4AB7 - chains B and C of the 4 polymer chains in the assembly; structure by X-ray diffraction, 3.25 A resolution.

Chain B (and C):
Protein: Protein ARG5,6, mitochondrial
From: Saccharomyces cerevisiae
Notes: EC 1.2.1.38, 2.7.2.8; chain C of this document is another copy of the same molecule, construct and numbering; everything in this record applies to it too
UniProt: Q01217 (ARG56_YEAST); numbering as in UniProt (aligned over 58-513)
Chain sequence (464 residues; each row starts with the number of its first residue):
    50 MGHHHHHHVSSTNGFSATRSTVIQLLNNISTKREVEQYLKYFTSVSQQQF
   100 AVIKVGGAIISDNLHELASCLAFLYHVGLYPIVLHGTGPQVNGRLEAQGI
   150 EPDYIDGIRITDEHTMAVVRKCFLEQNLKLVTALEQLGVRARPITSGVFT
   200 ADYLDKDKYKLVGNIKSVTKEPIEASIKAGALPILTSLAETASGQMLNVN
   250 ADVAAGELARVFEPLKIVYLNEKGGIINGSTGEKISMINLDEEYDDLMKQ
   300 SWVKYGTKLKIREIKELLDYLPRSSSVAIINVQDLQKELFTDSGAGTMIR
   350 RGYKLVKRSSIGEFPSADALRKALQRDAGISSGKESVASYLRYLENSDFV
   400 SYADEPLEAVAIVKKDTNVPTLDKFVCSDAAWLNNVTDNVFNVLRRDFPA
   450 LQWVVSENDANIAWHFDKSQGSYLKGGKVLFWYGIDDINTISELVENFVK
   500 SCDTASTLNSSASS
Not modelled in the structure: 50-66, 503-513
Sequence notes: expression tag (50-57)
Swiss-Prot annotation at these positions:
  - modified residue: S359 (Phosphoserine)
Reported in the primary citation:
  - conformationally variable residues (domain motion): G351 to K353
  - catalytic residues: K103, D251 (by similarity / conservation)

Chain B / chain C interface:
Contacting residue pairs - 55 pairs, chain B then chain C:
  T67(B) - T67(C)
  R68(B) - F91(C)  hydrogen bond (side chain-backbone)
  R68(B) - S95(C)  hydrogen bond
  R68(B) - G127(C)  hydrogen bond (side chain-backbone)
  V71(B) - L74(C)  hydrophobic
  V71(B) - F91(C)  hydrophobic
  V71(B) - V126(C)  hydrophobic
  I72(B) - F91(C)  hydrophobic
  L74(B) - V71(C)  hydrophobic
  L74(B) - L75(C)  hydrophobic
  L75(B) - I78(C)  hydrophobic
  L75(B) - V84(C)
  L75(B) - Y87(C)  hydrophobic
  L75(B) - L88(C)  hydrophobic
  L75(B) - F91(C)  hydrophobic
  N76(B) - L88(C)
  I78(B) - L75(C)  hydrophobic
  I78(B) - V84(C)
  S79(B) - K81(C)
  K81(B) - S79(C)
  V84(B) - L75(C)
  Y87(B) - L75(C)  hydrophobic
  L88(B) - L75(C)
  L88(B) - N76(C)
  F91(B) - R68(C)  hydrogen bond (backbone-side chain)
  F91(B) - V71(C)  hydrophobic
  F91(B) - I72(C)  hydrophobic
  F91(B) - L75(C)  hydrophobic
  T92(B) - I72(C)
  V126(B) - R68(C)  hydrogen bond (backbone-side chain)
  G127(B) - R68(C)  hydrogen bond (backbone-side chain)
  L128(B) - R68(C)
  I461(B) - F465(C)  hydrophobic
  F465(B) - I461(C)  hydrophobic
  F465(B) - F465(C)  hydrophobic
  F465(B) - S471(C)
  F465(B) - F480(C)  hydrophobic
  Q469(B) - Y472(C)
  Q469(B) - L473(C)  hydrogen bond (backbone-backbone)
  G470(B) - S471(C)
  S471(B) - F465(C)
  S471(B) - G470(C)
  S471(B) - S471(C)  hydrogen bond
  Y472(B) - Q469(C)
  Y472(B) - D485(C)
  Y472(B) - I490(C)  hydrophobic
  L473(B) - Q469(C)  hydrogen bond (backbone-backbone)
  F480(B) - F465(C)  hydrophobic
  D485(B) - Y472(C)
  D485(B) - K474(C)  salt bridge
  I487(B) - V494(C)  hydrophobic
  I490(B) - Y472(C)  hydrophobic
  S491(B) - I487(C)
  S491(B) - S491(C)
  V494(B) - I487(C)  hydrophobic
Other interface residues (no listed pair), chain B (37 interface residues in all): T70, H125, S468, V478, W481, E495
Other interface residues (no listed pair), chain C (39 interface residues in all): Y90, T92, H125, L128, S468, V478, W481, E495

Overview:
37 residues of chain B and 39 residues of chain C are in contact; the contacts include 9 hydrogen bonds and 1
salt bridge. Polar pairs include D485(B)-K474(C), R68(B)-F91(C) and R68(B)-S95(C). The paper reports catalytic
residues K103(B) and D251(B); conformational variability at G351(B).
Chain B and chain C are both Protein ARG5,6, mitochondrial (Saccharomyces cerevisiae); the structure, Crystal
structure of a tetrameric acetylglutamate kinase from Saccharomyces cerevisiae complexed with its substrate N-
acetylglutamate, was determined by X-ray diffraction (same publication as 3ZZF, 3ZZG, 3ZZH and 3ZZI).
